PDB entry 5XDG | X-ray diffraction, 1.75 A resolution | chains A and D of the 4 polymer chains in the assembly

[Chain A (and D)]
Protein: Thermophilic dibenzothiophene desulfurization enzyme C
Organism: Paenibacillus sp. A11-2
Notes: chain D of this document is another copy of the same molecule, construct and numbering; everything in this record applies to it too
UniProtKB: Q9LBX2 (Q9LBX2_9BACL); numbering as in UniProt (aligned over 1-414)
Chain sequence (414 residues; numbered 1 to 414; the number before each row is that of its first residue):
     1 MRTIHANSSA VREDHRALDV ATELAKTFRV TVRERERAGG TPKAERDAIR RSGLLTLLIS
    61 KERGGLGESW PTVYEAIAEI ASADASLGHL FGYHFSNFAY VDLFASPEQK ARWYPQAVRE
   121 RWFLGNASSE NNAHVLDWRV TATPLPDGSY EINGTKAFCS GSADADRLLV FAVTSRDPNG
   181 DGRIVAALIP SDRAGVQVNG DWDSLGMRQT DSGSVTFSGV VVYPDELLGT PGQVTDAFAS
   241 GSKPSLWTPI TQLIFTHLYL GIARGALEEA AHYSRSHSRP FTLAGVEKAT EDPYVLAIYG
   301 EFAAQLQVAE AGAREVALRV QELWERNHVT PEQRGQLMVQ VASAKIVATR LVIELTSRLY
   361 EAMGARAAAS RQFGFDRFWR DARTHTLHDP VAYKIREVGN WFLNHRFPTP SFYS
Unresolved in the structure: 1-14
Residues lining bound ligands:
  - dibenzothiophene 5-oxide (83U): Y93, S96, N97, N126, S128, S129, W138, F171, W247, T251, F255, H388, F412, Y413
  - FMN (flavin mononucleotide), molecule 1: H89, Y93, N126, S128, S129, V135, F158, S160, W202, M207, S212, T384, H385, L387, H388, Y413
  - FMN, molecule 2: R279, G364, A365, R366
From the paper describing this entry:
  - binding site for dibenzothiophene 5-oxide: W247, T251, H388, F412
  - catalytic residues: H89, S160
  - catalytic residues: Y93, H388 (proposed by the authors, not directly observed)
  - mutagenesis - Y93F: abolished catalytic activity on BT
  - specificity-determining residues: Y413 (proposed by the authors, not directly observed)
  - mutagenesis - Y93A: abolished catalytic activity

[Chain A / chain D interface]
Pairs across the interface (80):
  L267(A) - F402(D)
  E268(A) - F402(D)
  A271(A) - F402(D)  hydrophobic
  A271(A) - L403(D)
  S274(A) - L403(D)
  R275(A) - F402(D)
  R275(A) - L403(D)  hydrogen bond (side chain-backbone)
  R275(A) - H405(D)
  T290(A) - L403(D)
  T290(A) - N404(D)  hydrogen bond (backbone-side chain)
  E291(A) - R396(D)  salt bridge
  E291(A) - N404(D)
  E291(A) - R406(D)  salt bridge
  V295(A) - L403(D)  hydrophobic
  L296(A) - R396(D)
  L296(A) - G399(D)
  L296(A) - N400(D)
  L296(A) - L403(D)  hydrophobic
  L296(A) - N404(D)
  A297(A) - I395(D)
  Y299(A) - L403(D)  hydrophobic
  G300(A) - I395(D)
  G300(A) - V398(D)
  G300(A) - G399(D)
  E301(A) - R350(D)  salt bridge
  E301(A) - I395(D)
  A303(A) - V398(D)  hydrophobic
  A303(A) - F402(D)  hydrophobic
  A304(A) - S343(D)
  A304(A) - I346(D)  hydrophobic
  A304(A) - V398(D)
  Q305(A) - V347(D)
  Q307(A) - Q340(D)  hydrogen bond
  Q307(A) - S343(D)
  Q307(A) - W401(D)
  V308(A) - A309(D)  hydrophobic
  V308(A) - S343(D)
  V308(A) - A344(D)  hydrophobic
  V308(A) - V347(D)  hydrophobic
  A309(A) - V308(D)  hydrophobic
  A311(A) - G312(D)
  A311(A) - E315(D)
  G312(A) - A311(D)
  G312(A) - G312(D)
  R314(A) - E315(D)  salt bridge
  E315(A) - A311(D)
  E315(A) - R314(D)  salt bridge
  Q340(A) - Q307(D)  hydrogen bond
  S343(A) - A304(D)
  S343(A) - Q307(D)
  S343(A) - V308(D)
  A344(A) - V308(D)  hydrophobic
  I346(A) - A304(D)  hydrophobic
  V347(A) - A304(D)
  V347(A) - Q305(D)
  V347(A) - V308(D)  hydrophobic
  R350(A) - E301(D)  salt bridge
  I395(A) - A297(D)
  I395(A) - G300(D)
  I395(A) - E301(D)
  R396(A) - E291(D)  salt bridge
  R396(A) - L296(D)
  V398(A) - G300(D)
  V398(A) - A303(D)  hydrophobic
  V398(A) - A304(D)
  G399(A) - L296(D)
  G399(A) - G300(D)
  N400(A) - L296(D)
  W401(A) - Q307(D)
  F402(A) - L267(D)
  F402(A) - E268(D)
  F402(A) - A271(D)  hydrophobic
  L403(A) - A271(D)
  L403(A) - S274(D)
  L403(A) - R275(D)  hydrogen bond (backbone-side chain)
  L403(A) - T290(D)
  N404(A) - T290(D)  hydrogen bond (side chain-backbone)
  N404(A) - L296(D)
  H405(A) - R275(D)
  R406(A) - E291(D)  salt bridge
Also at the interface, not in a pair above, chain A (41 interface residues in all): R264
Also at the interface, not in a pair above, chain D (40 interface residues in all): V295, Y299

[Overview]
41 residues of chain A and 40 residues of chain D are in contact; the contacts include 6 hydrogen bonds and 8
salt bridges. Polar contacts include E291(A)-R396(D), E291(A)-R406(D) and E301(A)-R350(D). The paper reports
catalytic residues H89(A), S160(A) and Y93(A) among others; Y93F of chain A abolishes catalytic activity on
BT.
Both chains are Thermophilic dibenzothiophene desulfurization enzyme C (Paenibacillus sp. A11-2). Entry 5XDG
(Crystal structure of tertiary complex of TdsC from Paenibacillus sp. A11-2 with FMN and dibenzothiophene
sulfoxide) was determined by X-ray diffraction together with 5XB8, 5XDB, 5XDC, 5XDD and 5XDE from the same
study.
